Entry 9J83 (electron microscopy, 3.61 A resolution); this record covers chains H and L of the 4 polymer chains in the assembly.

Chain H:
Protein: VH-CH1 region of mouse monoclonal antibody IgG 4A9
Source organism: Mus musculus
Notes: antibody fragment or engineered binder
Amino-acid sequence (239 residues; row label = number of the first residue in the row):
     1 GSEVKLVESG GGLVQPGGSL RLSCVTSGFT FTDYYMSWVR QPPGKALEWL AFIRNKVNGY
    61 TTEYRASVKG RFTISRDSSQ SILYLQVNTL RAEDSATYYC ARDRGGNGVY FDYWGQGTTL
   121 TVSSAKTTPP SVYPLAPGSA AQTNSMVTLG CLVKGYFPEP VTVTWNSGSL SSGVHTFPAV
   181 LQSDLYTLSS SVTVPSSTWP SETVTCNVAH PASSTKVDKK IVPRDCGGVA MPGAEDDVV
Disordered / not traced: 138-144, 227-239
Disulfides: Cys24-Cys100, Cys151-Cys206

Chain L:
Protein: L chain of mouse monoclonal antibody IgG 4A9
Source organism: Mus musculus
Notes: antibody fragment or engineered binder
Amino-acid sequence (214 residues; row label = number of the first residue in the row):
     1 DIVMTQSHKF MSTSVGDRVS ITCKASQDVG TDVAWYQQKP GQSPKLLIYW ASIRHTGVPD
    61 RFTGSGSGTD FTLTISNVQS EDLADYFCQQ YSSYPLTFGA GTKLELERAD AAPTVSIFPP
   121 SSEQLTSGGA SVVCFLNNFY PKDINVKWKI DGSERQNGVL NSWTDQDSKD STYSMSSTLT
   181 LTKDEYERHN SYTCEATHKT STSPIVKSFN RNEC
Disulfides: Cys23-Cys88, Cys134-Cys194

How chain H and chain L interact:
Pairs across the interface - 65 pairs, chain H then chain L:
  Val39(H) with Phe98(L), hydrophobic
  Ala46(H) with Gly99(L); Ala100(L), hydrophobic
  Leu47(H) with Phe87(L), hydrophobic; Phe98(L), hydrophobic
  Trp49(H) with Pro95(L), hydrophobic; Leu96(L); Phe98(L)
  Phe52(H) with Tyr94(L)
  Arg65(H) with Leu96(L)
  Tyr99(H) with Gln38(L), hydrogen bond; Ser43(L); Pro44(L)
  Arg104(H) with Tyr49(L), hydrogen bond; His55(L)
  Asn107(H) with Trp50(L); Tyr91(L)
  Gly108(H) with Tyr91(L)
  Val109(H) with Tyr91(L); Leu96(L), hydrophobic
  Tyr110(H) with Tyr36(L); Leu46(L), hydrophobic; Tyr49(L)
  Phe111(H) with Tyr36(L), hydrogen bond (backbone-side chain); Leu46(L); Leu96(L), hydrophobic; Phe98(L), hydrophobic
  Asp112(H) with Leu46(L)
  Trp114(H) with Tyr36(L), hydrophobic; Ser43(L); Pro44(L)
  Gly115(H) with Ser43(L)
  Tyr133(H) with Ser121(L); Glu123(L); Gln124(L); Ser127(L)
  Pro134(H) with Ser121(L)
  Leu135(H) with Phe118(L); Val133(L), hydrophobic; Phe135(L), hydrophobic
  Pro137(H) with Phe118(L)
  Thr148(H) with Ser116(L), hydrogen bond; Phe118(L)
  Lys154(H) with Ser131(L)
  His175(H) with Asn137(L), hydrogen bond; Asn138(L); Asp167(L), salt bridge; Ser174(L), hydrogen bond
  Phe177(H) with Phe135(L), hydrophobic; Ser174(L); Met175(L); Ser176(L)
  Pro178(H) with Ser162(L), hydrogen bond (backbone-side chain); Trp163(L)
  Val180(H) with Leu160(L), hydrophobic; Ser162(L)
  Gln182(H) with Leu160(L)
  Ser189(H) with Phe135(L); Ser176(L), hydrogen bond
  Ser190(H) with Phe135(L)
  Ser191(H) with Phe135(L); Asn137(L), hydrogen bond
  Arg224(H) with Pro119(L)
  Asp225(H) with Cys214(L), hydrogen bond
  Cys226(H) with Cys214(L), disulfide
Interface residues without a listed pair, chain H (42 interface residues in all): Gln41, Glu48, Arg54, Glu63, Gln116, Ala136, Leu149, Leu152, Thr193
Interface residues without a listed pair, chain L (44 interface residues in all): Asp1, Ala34, Gly41, Gln42, Gln89, Pro120, Thr164, Thr180
Disulfides between the chains: Cys226(H)-Cys214(L)

Summary:
42 residues of chain H face 44 of chain L across their interface; the contacts include 1 disulfide bond, 10
hydrogen bonds and 1 salt bridge. Among the polar pairs are His175(H)-Asp167(L), Tyr99(H)-Gln38(L) and
Arg104(H)-Tyr49(L).
Chain H is VH-CH1 region of mouse monoclonal antibody IgG 4A9 and chain L is L chain of mouse monoclonal
antibody IgG 4A9, both from Mus musculus; the structure, Cryo-EM structure of Aquifex aeolicus RseP E18Q
mutant in complex with Fab, was determined by electron microscopy (same publication as 8ZAY and 9J82).
